8YBZ - chains C and F of the 9 polymer chains in the assembly; structure by electron microscopy, 4.80 A resolution (low resolution: residue-level contacts below are approximate; hydrogen-bond / salt-bridge calls are withheld).

== Chain C ==
Protein: Spike glycoprotein
Organism: Severe acute respiratory syndrome coronavirus
UniProt: P0DTC2 (SPIKE_SARS2); residues 1-1273 here = UniProt positions 1-1273
Amino-acid sequence (1273 residues; each row starts with the number of its first residue):
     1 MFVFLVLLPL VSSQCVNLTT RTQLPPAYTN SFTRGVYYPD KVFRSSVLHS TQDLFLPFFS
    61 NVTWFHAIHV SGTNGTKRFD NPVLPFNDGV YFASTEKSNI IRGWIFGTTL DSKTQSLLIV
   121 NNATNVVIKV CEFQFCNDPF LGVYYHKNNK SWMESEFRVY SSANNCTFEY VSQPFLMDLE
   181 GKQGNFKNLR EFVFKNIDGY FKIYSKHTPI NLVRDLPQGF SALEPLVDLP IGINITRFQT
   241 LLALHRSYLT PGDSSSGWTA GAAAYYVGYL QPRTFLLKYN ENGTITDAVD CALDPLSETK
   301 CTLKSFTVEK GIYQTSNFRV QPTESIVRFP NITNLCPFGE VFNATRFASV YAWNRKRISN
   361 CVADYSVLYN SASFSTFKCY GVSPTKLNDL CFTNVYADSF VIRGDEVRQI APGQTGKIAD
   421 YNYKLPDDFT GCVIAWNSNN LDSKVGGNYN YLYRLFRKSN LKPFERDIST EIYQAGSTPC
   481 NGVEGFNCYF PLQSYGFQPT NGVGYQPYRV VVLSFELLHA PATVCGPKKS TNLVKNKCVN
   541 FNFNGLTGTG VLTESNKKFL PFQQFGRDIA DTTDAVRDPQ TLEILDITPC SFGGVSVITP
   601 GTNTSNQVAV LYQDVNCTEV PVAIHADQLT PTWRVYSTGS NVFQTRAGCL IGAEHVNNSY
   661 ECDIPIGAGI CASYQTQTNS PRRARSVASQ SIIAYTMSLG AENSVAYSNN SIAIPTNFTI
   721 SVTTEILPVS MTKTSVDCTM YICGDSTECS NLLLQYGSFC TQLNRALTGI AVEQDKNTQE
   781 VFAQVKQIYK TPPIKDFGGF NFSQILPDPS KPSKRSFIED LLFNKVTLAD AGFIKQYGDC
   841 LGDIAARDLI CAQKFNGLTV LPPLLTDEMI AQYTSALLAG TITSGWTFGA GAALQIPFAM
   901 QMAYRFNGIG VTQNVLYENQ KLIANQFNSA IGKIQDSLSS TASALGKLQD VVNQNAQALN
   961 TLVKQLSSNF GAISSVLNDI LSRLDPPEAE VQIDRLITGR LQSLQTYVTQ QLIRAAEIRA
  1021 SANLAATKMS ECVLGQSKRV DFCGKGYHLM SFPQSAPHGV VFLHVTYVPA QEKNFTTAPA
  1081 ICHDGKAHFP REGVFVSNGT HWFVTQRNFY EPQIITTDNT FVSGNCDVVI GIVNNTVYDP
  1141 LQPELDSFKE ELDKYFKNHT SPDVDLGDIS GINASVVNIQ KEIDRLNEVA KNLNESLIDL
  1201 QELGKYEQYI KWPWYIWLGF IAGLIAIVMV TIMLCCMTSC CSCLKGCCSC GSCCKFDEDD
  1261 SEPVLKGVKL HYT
Not modelled in the structure: 1-13, 71-75, 618-640, 677-688, 828-850, 941-943, 1147-1273
Sequence notes: conflict Pro986 (Lys in P0DTC2), Pro987 (Val in P0DTC2)
Cystine bridges: Cys15-Cys136, Cys131-Cys166, Cys291-Cys301, Cys336-Cys361, Cys379-Cys432, Cys391-Cys525, Cys480-Cys488, Cys538-Cys590, Cys617-Cys649, Cys662-Cys671, Cys738-Cys760, Cys743-Cys749, Cys1032-Cys1043, Cys1082-Cys1126
Curated features (UniProtKB/Swiss-Prot):
  - region: Asn280 to Cys301 (Putative superantigen), Arg403 to Asp405 (Integrin-binding motif), Asn448 to Phe456 (Immunodominant HLA epitope recognized by the CD8+), Pro681 to Ala684 (Putative superantigen), Ser816 to Tyr837 (Fusion peptide 1), Lys835 to Phe855 (Fusion peptide 2), Asp1163 to Glu1202 (Heptad repeat 2)
  - motif: Met1237 to Cys1241 (Binding to host endocytosis trafficking protein SNX27), Asp1257 to Glu1262 (Diacidic ER export motif (host COPII)), Ser1261 to Gly1267 (Binding to host plasma membrane localising/FERM domain proteins), Lys1269 to Thr1273 (KxHxx, ER retrieval signal (COPI))
  - site (Cleavage): Arg685, Ser686, Arg815, Ser816
  - lipidation (S-palmitoyl cysteine): Cys1235, Cys1236, Cys1240, Cys1241, Cys1243, Cys1247, Cys1248, Cys1250, Cys1253, Cys1254
  - glycosylation: Asn17 (N-linked (GlcNAc...) (complex) asparagine), Asn61 (N-linked (GlcNAc...) (hybrid) asparagine), Asn74 (N-linked (GlcNAc...) (complex) asparagine), Asn122 (N-linked (GlcNAc...) (hybrid) asparagine), Asn149 (N-linked (GlcNAc...) (complex) asparagine), Asn165 (N-linked (GlcNAc...) (complex) asparagine), Asn234 (N-linked (GlcNAc...) (high mannose) asparagine), Asn282 (N-linked (GlcNAc...) (complex) asparagine), Thr323 (O-linked (GalNAc) threonine), Ser325 (O-linked (HexNAc...) serine), Asn331 (N-linked (GlcNAc...) (complex) asparagine), Asn343 (N-linked (GlcNAc...) (complex) asparagine), Asn603 (N-linked (GlcNAc...) (hybrid) asparagine), Asn616 (N-linked (GlcNAc...) (complex) asparagine), Asn657 (N-linked (GlcNAc...) (complex) asparagine), Thr676 (O-linked (GlcNAc...) threonine), Thr678 (O-linked (GlcNAc...) threonine), Asn709 (N-linked (GlcNAc...) (high mannose) asparagine), Asn717 (N-linked (GlcNAc...) (hybrid) asparagine), Asn801 (N-linked (GlcNAc...) (hybrid) asparagine) and 6 more in UniProt
  - natural variant: Leu5 (L5F: In strain: Iota/B.1.526), Ser13 (S13I: In strain: Epsilon/B.1.427/B.1.429), Leu18 (L18F: In strain: Beta/B.1.351, Gamma/P.1 and 1 more), Thr19 (T19I: In strain: Omicron/BQ.1.1, Omicron/XBB.1.5 and 1 more; T19R: In strain: Delta/B.1.617.2, Omicron/BA.2 and 4 more), Thr20 (T20N: In strain: Gamma/P.1), Leu24 to Ala27 (sequence variant, change not given here; In strain: Omicron/BA.2, Omicron/BA.2.12.1 and 6 more), Pro26 (P26S: In strain: Gamma/P.1), Gln52 (Q52H: In strain: Omicron/EG.5.1), Ala67 (A67V: In strain: Eta/B.1.525, Omicron/BA.1), His69 to Val70 (deletion: In strain: Alpha/B.1.1.7, Eta/B.1.525 and 5 more), Gly75 (G75V: In strain: Lambda/C.37), Thr76 (T76I: In strain: Lambda/C.37), 83 further natural variant entries in UniProt
  - mutagenesis: His69 to Val70 (Increased incorporation of cleaved spike into virions), Asn121 (N121Q: Partial loss of biliverdin affinity), Arg190 (R190K: Partial loss of biliverdin affinity), Asn234 (N234Q: Increased resistance to neutralizing antibodies), Asn331 (N331Q: Reduced viral infectivity), Asn343 (N343Q: Reduced viral infectivity), Leu452 (L452R: Increased resistance to neutralizing antibodies. Decreases HLA binding to NF9 epitope. Increased binding affinity to human ACE2), Tyr453 (Y453F: Decreased HLA binding to NF9 epitope. Increased binding affinity to human ACE2), Ala475 (A475V: Increased resistance to neutralizing antibodies), Val483 (V483A: Increased resistance to neutralizing antibodies), Glu484 (E484D: Increased replication in human TMEM106B overexpressing cells), Phe490 (F490L: Increased resistance to neutralizing antibodies and human covalescent sera neutralization), 16 further mutagenesis entries in UniProt

== Chain F ==
Protein: THSC20.HVTR26 (Fab26) - Heavy Chain
Organism: Homo sapiens
Amino-acid sequence (231 residues; each row starts with the number of its first residue):
     1 EVQLVESGGG LVQPGGSLRL SCAASGFTVS SNYMSWVRQA PGKGLEWVSA IYSGDSTYYA
    61 DSVKGRFTIS RHNPKNTLYL QMNSLRAEDT AVYYCARLVG ALTNIVVSGD GGAFDIWGQG
   121 TMVTVSSAST KGPSVFPLAP SSKSTSGGTA ALGCLVKDYF PEPVTVSWNS GALTSGVHTF
   181 PAVLQSSGLY SLSSVVTVPS SSLGTQTYIC NVNHKPSNTK VDKRVEPKSC D
Not modelled in the structure: 231
Cystine bridges: Cys22-Cys95, Cys154-Cys210

== Interface between chain C and chain F ==
Contacting residue pairs (20):
  Gln474(C) with Ala101(F)
  Ala475(C) with Ala101(F); Leu102(F)
  Val483(C) with Tyr52(F); Ser53(F); Ser56(F); Tyr58(F)
  Glu484(C) with Tyr52(F); Ser53(F)
  Gly485(C) with Tyr52(F)
  Phe486(C) with Ser31(F); Tyr33(F); Gly100(F)
  Asn487(C) with Tyr33(F); Gly100(F); Ala101(F); Leu102(F); Thr103(F); Ile105(F)
  Cys488(C) with Leu102(F)
Interface residues without a listed pair, chain C (10 interface residues in all): Gly476, Tyr489
Interface residues without a listed pair, chain F (15 interface residues in all): Ser30, Gly54, Val99, Val107
The authors on this interface:
  - epitope / paratope residues, chain C: Ala475(C), Tyr489(C)

== Overview ==
The interface between chain C and chain F involves 10 residues on one side and 15 on the other. UniProt lists
29 mutagenesis sites on chain C. From the paper: epitope/paratope residues Ala475(C) and Tyr489(C).
Chain C is Spike glycoprotein (Severe acute respiratory syndrome coronavirus) and chain F is THSC20.HVTR26
(Fab26) - Heavy Chain (Homo sapiens); the structure, State - II: Spike 3-up RBD with THSC20.HVTR26 (Fab26),
was determined by electron microscopy together with 8YBS and 8YBY from the same study.
